PDB entry 8VWJ | electron microscopy, 4.78 A resolution (low resolution: residue-level contacts below are approximate; hydrogen-bond / salt-bridge calls are withheld) | chains C and E of the 36 polymer chains in the assembly

== Chain C (and E) ==
Protein: Major capsid protein
From: Autographa californica multiple nucleopolyhedrovirus
Notes: chain E of this document is another copy of the same molecule, construct and numbering; everything in this record applies to it too
UniProt: P17499 (MCP_NPVAC); residues 1-347 here = UniProt positions 1-347
Chain sequence (347 residues; row label = number of the first residue in the row):
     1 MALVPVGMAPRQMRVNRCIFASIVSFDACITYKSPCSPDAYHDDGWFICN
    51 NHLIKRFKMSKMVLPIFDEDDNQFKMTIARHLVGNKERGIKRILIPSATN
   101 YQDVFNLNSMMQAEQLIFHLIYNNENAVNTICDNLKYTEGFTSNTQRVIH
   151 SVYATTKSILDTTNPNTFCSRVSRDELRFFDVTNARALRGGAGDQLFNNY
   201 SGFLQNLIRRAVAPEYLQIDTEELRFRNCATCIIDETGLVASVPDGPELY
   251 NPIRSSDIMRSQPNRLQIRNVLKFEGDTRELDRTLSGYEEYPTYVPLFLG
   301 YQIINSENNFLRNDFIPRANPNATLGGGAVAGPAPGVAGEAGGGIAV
Not modelled in the structure: 1-14, 25-34, 254-264, 321-347 (chain E: 1-14, 256-264, 307-347)
Metal / ion sites: Zn2+: Cys18, Cys36, Cys49, His52

== Chain C / chain E interface ==
Residue-residue contacts (33; chain C residue first):
  Arg265(C) with Phe274(E); Glu275(E)
  Leu266(C) with Phe274(E)
  Gln267(C) with Phe274(E); Glu275(E); Gly276(E)
  Ile268(C) with Leu272(E); Lys273(E); Phe274(E); Glu275(E)
  Arg269(C) with Lys273(E); Phe274(E); Glu275(E); Gly276(E)
  Asn270(C) with Leu272(E); Lys273(E)
  Val271(C) with Val271(E); Leu272(E); Lys273(E)
  Leu272(C) with Asn270(E); Leu272(E)
  Lys273(C) with Ile268(E); Arg269(E); Asn270(E)
  Phe274(C) with Gln267(E); Ile268(E); Arg269(E)
  Glu275(C) with Arg265(E); Leu266(E); Gln267(E); Arg269(E)
  Asp277(C) with Arg265(E)
  Arg279(C) with Arg265(E)
Other interface residues (no listed pair), chain E (13 interface residues in all): Asp277

== Overview ==
The chain C/chain E interface involves 13 residues from each chain. The Zn2+ site is built by Cys18(C),
Cys36(C), Cys49(C) and His52(C).
Both chains are Major capsid protein (Autographa californica multiple nucleopolyhedrovirus). Entry 8VWJ (The
base complex of the AcMNPV baculovirus nucleocapsid (Class 2, localised reconstruction)) was determined by
electron microscopy (same publication as 8VWH).
